Entry 3SRC (X-ray diffraction, 2.00 A resolution); this record covers chains A and B.

Chain A:
Protein: Acyl-homoserine lactone acylase pvdQ
Source organism: Pseudomonas aeruginosa
Notes: EC 3.5.1.97; fragment: alpha subunit
Reference sequence: Q9I194 (PVDQ_PSEAE); numbering as in UniProt (aligned over 29-192)
Chain sequence (164 residues; row label = number of the first residue in the row):
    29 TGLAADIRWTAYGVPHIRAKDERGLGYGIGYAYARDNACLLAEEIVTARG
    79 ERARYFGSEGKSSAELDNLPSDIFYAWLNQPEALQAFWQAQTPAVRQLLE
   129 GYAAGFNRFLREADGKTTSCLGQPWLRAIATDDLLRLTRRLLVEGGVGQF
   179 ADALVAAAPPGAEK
Disulfide bonds: Cys67-Cys148
Ligand contacts: 28N (8-bromo-4H-[1,2,4]oxadiazolo[3,4-c][1,4]benzoxazin-1-one): Thr166, Leu169, Leu170

Chain B:
Protein: Acyl-homoserine lactone acylase pvdQ
Source organism: Pseudomonas aeruginosa
Notes: EC 3.5.1.97; fragment: beta subunit
Reference sequence: Q9I194 (PVDQ_PSEAE); residues 217-762 here = UniProt positions 217-762
Chain sequence (546 residues; row label = number of the first residue in the row):
   217 SNAIAVGSERSADGKGMLLANPHFPWNGAMRFYQMHLTIPGRLDVMGASL
   267 PGLPVVNIGFSRHLAWTHTVDTSSHFTLYRLALDPKDPRRYLVDGRSLPL
   317 EEKSVAIEVRGADGKLSRVEHKVYQSIYGPLVVWPGKLDWNRSEAYALRD
   367 ANLENTRVLQQWYSINQASDVADLRRRVEALQGIPWVNTLAADEQGNALY
   417 MNQSVVPYLKPELIPACAIPQLVAEGLPALQGQDSRCAWSRDPAAAQAGI
   467 TPAAQLPVLLRRDFVQNSNDSAWLTNPASPLQGFSPLVSQEKPIGPRARY
   517 ALSRLQGKQPLEAKTLEEMVTANHVFSADQVLPDLLRLCRDNQGEKSLAR
   567 ACAALAQWDRGANLDSGSGFVYFQRFMQRFAELDGAWKEPFDAQRPLDTP
   617 QGIALDRPQVATQVRQALADAAAEVEKSGIPDGARWGDLQVSTRGQERIA
   667 IPGGDGHFGVYNAIQSVRKGDHLEVVGGTSYIQLVTFPEEGPKARGLLAF
   717 SQSSDPRSPHYRDQTELFSRQQWQTLPFSDRQIDADPQLQRLSIRE
Disulfide bonds: Cys433-Cys453, Cys555-Cys568
Ligand contacts: 28N (8-bromo-4H-[1,2,4]oxadiazolo[3,4-c][1,4]benzoxazin-1-one): Phe240, Phe248, Leu266, Leu269, Val271, Asn273, Val374, Leu375, Trp378, Pro401, Trp402
Swiss-Prot annotation at these positions:
  - active site: Ser217 (Nucleophile)

Interface between chain A and chain B:
Contacting residue pairs (183; chain A residue first):
  Thr29(A) with Glu762(B)
  Gly30(A) with Glu762(B)
  Leu31(A) with Arg761(B); Glu762(B), hydrogen bond (backbone-backbone)
  Ala32(A) with Ile760(B); Arg761(B)
  Ala33(A) with Ser759(B); Ile760(B), hydrogen bond (backbone-backbone)
  Asp34(A) with Arg757(B), salt bridge; Leu758(B); Ser759(B), hydrogen bond
  Ile35(A) with Gln756(B); Arg757(B); Leu758(B), hydrogen bond (backbone-backbone)
  Arg36(A) with Asp746(B), salt bridge; Ile749(B); Asp750(B), salt bridge; Leu755(B); Gln756(B); Arg757(B)
  Trp37(A) with Gln754(B); Leu755(B); Gln756(B), hydrogen bond (backbone-backbone); Leu758(B), hydrophobic
  Thr38(A) with Pro743(B); Ile749(B); Asp752(B)
  Ala39(A) with Asp752(B), hydrogen bond (backbone-side chain)
  Tyr40(A) with Gln718(B); His726(B), hydrogen bond (backbone-side chain); Asp729(B); Gln730(B); Leu733(B); Gln740(B)
  Gly41(A) with Gln718(B), hydrogen bond (backbone-side chain); His726(B), hydrogen bond (backbone-side chain)
  Val42(A) with Gln250(B); Gln718(B)
  Pro43(A) with Tyr249(B); Gln250(B); Met251(B); His252(B), hydrogen bond (backbone-backbone); Gln718(B)
  His44(A) with His252(B), hydrogen bond; Pro743(B); Ile749(B)
  Ile45(A) with His252(B), hydrogen bond (backbone-backbone); Leu253(B); Thr254(B), hydrogen bond (backbone-backbone)
  Arg46(A) with Thr254(B); Arg757(B)
  Ala47(A) with Thr254(B), hydrogen bond (backbone-backbone); Ile255(B); Pro256(B)
  Lys48(A) with Ile255(B)
  Asp49(A) with Ile255(B)
  Glu50(A) with Ile255(B); Arg258(B), salt bridge; Tyr379(B), hydrogen bond
  Leu53(A) with Thr254(B); Leu259(B), hydrophobic
  Tyr55(A) with Ile760(B), hydrophobic; Arg761(B); Glu762(B), hydrogen bond
  Ile57(A) with Met251(B), hydrophobic; Leu253(B), hydrophobic; Pro270(B)
  Tyr59(A) with Leu758(B), hydrophobic; Ile760(B), hydrophobic
  Ala60(A) with Tyr249(B), hydrogen bond (backbone-side chain)
  Tyr61(A) with Tyr249(B), hydrophobic; Pro267(B)
  Asp64(A) with Tyr249(B), hydrogen bond; Ser719(B), hydrogen bond (backbone-side chain); Ser720(B); Asp721(B)
  Asn65(A) with Tyr249(B); Gln718(B), hydrogen bond (side chain-backbone); Ser719(B); Ser720(B), hydrogen bond
  Cys67(A) with Asp721(B)
  Leu68(A) with Gly244(B); Arg247(B); Pro267(B), hydrophobic; Ser720(B)
  Leu69(A) with Pro267(B); Gly268(B)
  Glu72(A) with Gly244(B); Ala245(B)
  Ala81(A) with Glu324(B); Val325(B); Arg326(B), hydrogen bond (backbone-backbone)
  Arg82(A) with Glu324(B), hydrogen bond (backbone-backbone); Arg326(B); Leu332(B)
  Tyr83(A) with Arg326(B)
  Gly85(A) with Arg326(B)
  Ser91(A) with Gly244(B)
  Leu97(A) with Ile323(B), hydrophobic
  Asp100(A) with Ile323(B)
  Ile101(A) with Val321(B), hydrophobic; Ile323(B), hydrophobic; His337(B)
  Ala104(A) with Val321(B), hydrophobic; Ile323(B), hydrophobic
  Trp105(A) with Val321(B); Val339(B); Gln341(B), hydrogen bond; Pro346(B), hydrophobic
  Leu106(A) with Leu369(B), hydrophobic
  Gln108(A) with Lys319(B)
  Phe115(A) with Asn371(B); Thr372(B)
  Ala118(A) with Thr372(B)
  Gln119(A) with Thr372(B), hydrogen bond (side chain-backbone)
  Thr120(A) with Gln376(B), hydrogen bond
  Val123(A) with Leu375(B), hydrophobic; Gln376(B)
  Leu126(A) with Pro270(B); Tyr379(B), hydrophobic
  Leu127(A) with Pro270(B), hydrophobic
  Tyr130(A) with Gly268(B)
  Arg136(A) with Ile760(B); Arg761(B), hydrogen bond (side chain-backbone); Glu762(B)
  Arg139(A) with Glu762(B), salt bridge
  Gly143(A) with Arg723(B), hydrogen bond (backbone-side chain)
  Lys144(A) with Arg723(B)
  Thr145(A) with Asp721(B); Pro725(B)
  Thr146(A) with Asp721(B); Arg723(B), hydrogen bond (backbone-side chain)
  Ser147(A) with Asp721(B), hydrogen bond; Pro722(B); Arg723(B)
  Leu162(A) with Gly268(B)
  Thr166(A) with Leu269(B); Val374(B); Leu375(B)
  Arg167(A) with Leu369(B)
  Arg168(A) with Ala245(B)
  Leu169(A) with Ala245(B); Met246(B), hydrophobic; Trp402(B), hydrogen bond (backbone-side chain)
  Leu170(A) with Asn368(B); Asn371(B); Val374(B), hydrophobic; Pro401(B), hydrophobic; Trp402(B)
  Val171(A) with Asp366(B); Leu369(B), hydrophobic
  Glu172(A) with Met246(B); Trp402(B)
  Gly173(A) with His291(B); Phe292(B); Trp402(B)
  Gly174(A) with Phe292(B); Asp366(B)
  Val175(A) with Leu364(B), hydrophobic; Asp366(B), hydrogen bond (backbone-side chain)
  Phe178(A) with Phe292(B), hydrophobic; Trp350(B), hydrophobic; Leu364(B), hydrophobic
  Ala181(A) with Val348(B); Val349(B), hydrogen bond (backbone-backbone); Trp350(B)
  Leu182(A) with Val339(B), hydrophobic; Pro346(B), hydrophobic; Leu347(B)
  Val183(A) with His337(B), hydrogen bond (backbone-side chain)
  Ala185(A) with Leu347(B); Val348(B); Val349(B), hydrophobic; Trp356(B)
  Ala186(A) with Trp356(B)
  Pro187(A) with Arg305(B); Tyr340(B); Trp356(B)
  Pro188(A) with Pro304(B), hydrophobic; Trp356(B); Asn357(B); Arg358(B)
  Gly189(A) with Arg358(B), hydrogen bond (backbone-side chain)
Also at the interface, not in a pair above, chain A (88 interface residues in all): Arg63, Gly78, Ser86, Ala122, Ala132, Leu165, Ala184
Also at the interface, not in a pair above, chain B (87 interface residues in all): Met262, Leu266, Val271, Leu294, Val335, Leu354, Leu443, Ser724

Overview:
Chain A and chain B form an interface of 88 and 87 residues respectively; the contacts include 35 hydrogen
bonds and 5 salt bridges. Polar pairs include Asp34(A)-Arg757(B), Arg36(A)-Asp746(B) and Arg36(A)-Asp750(B).
Compound 28N is bound between chain A and chain B.
Here chain A is Acyl-homoserine lactone acylase pvdQ and chain B is Acyl-homoserine lactone acylase pvdQ, both
from Pseudomonas aeruginosa. Entry 3SRC (Structure of Pseudomonas aeruginosa PvdQ bound to NS2028) was
determined by X-ray diffraction together with 3SRA, 3SRB, 3L94 and 3L91 from the same study.
